8Y9Y - chains Y and E of the 4 polymer chains in the assembly; structure by electron microscopy, 3.29 A resolution.

[Chain Y]
Molecule: Protein translocase subunit SecY
Source organism: Geobacillus thermodenitrificans NG80-2
Reference sequence: A4IJK8 (A4IJK8_GEOTN); numbering as in UniProt (aligned over 1-430)
Chain sequence (430 residues; numbered 1 to 430; the number before each row is that of its first residue):
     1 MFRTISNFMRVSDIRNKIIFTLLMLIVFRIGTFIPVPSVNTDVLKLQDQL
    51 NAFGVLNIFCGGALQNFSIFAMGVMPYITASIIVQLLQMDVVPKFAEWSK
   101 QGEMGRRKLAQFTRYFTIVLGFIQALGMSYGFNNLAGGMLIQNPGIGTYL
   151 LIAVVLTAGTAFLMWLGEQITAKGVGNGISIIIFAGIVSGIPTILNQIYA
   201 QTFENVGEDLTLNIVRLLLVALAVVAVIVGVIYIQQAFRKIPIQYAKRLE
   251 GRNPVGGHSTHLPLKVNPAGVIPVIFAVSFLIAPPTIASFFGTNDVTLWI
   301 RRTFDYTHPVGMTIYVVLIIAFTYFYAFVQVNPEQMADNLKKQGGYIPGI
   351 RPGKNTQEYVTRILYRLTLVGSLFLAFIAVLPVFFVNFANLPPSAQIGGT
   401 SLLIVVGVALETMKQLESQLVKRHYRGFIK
Disordered / not traced: 1, 49-59, 203-211
Differences from the reference sequence: engineered mutation Cys60 (Gly in A4IJK8), Thr202 (Gln in A4IJK8), Thr211 (Phe in A4IJK8), Asn213 (Arg in A4IJK8)

[Chain E]
Molecule: Protein translocase subunit SecE
Source organism: Geobacillus thermodenitrificans NG80-2
Reference sequence: A4IJH4 (A4IJH4_GEOTN); numbering as in UniProt (aligned over 1-60)
Chain sequence (70 residues; each row starts with the number of its first residue):
     1 MQRVTNFFKEVVRELKKVSWPNRKELVNYTAVVLATVAFFTVFFAVIDLG
    51 ISQLIRLVFEGGHHHHHHHH
Disordered / not traced: 1, 60-70
Differences from the reference sequence: expression tag (61-70)

[How chain Y and chain E interact]
Residue-residue contacts (54; chain Y residue first):
  Leu22(Y) with Phe39(E), hydrophobic
  Leu25(Y) with Phe40(E), hydrophobic
  Ile26(Y) with Phe43(E), hydrophobic; Ile47(E), hydrophobic
  Arg29(Y) with Phe44(E); Ile47(E); Asp48(E), salt bridge
  Ile30(Y) with Ile51(E), hydrophobic
  Phe33(Y) with Ile51(E), hydrophobic
  Ala185(Y) with Phe44(E)
  Val188(Y) with Phe40(E), hydrophobic; Phe44(E), hydrophobic
  Ser189(Y) with Phe44(E)
  Ile191(Y) with Thr41(E)
  Pro192(Y) with Thr41(E)
  Leu195(Y) with Thr41(E)
  Val225(Y) with Leu34(E), hydrophobic
  Ile228(Y) with Val33(E), hydrophobic; Leu34(E), hydrophobic
  Val229(Y) with Leu26(E), hydrophobic; Thr30(E)
  Ile232(Y) with Leu26(E), hydrophobic; Tyr29(E), hydrophobic; Val33(E), hydrophobic
  Tyr233(Y) with Trp20(E); Pro21(E); Leu26(E), hydrophobic
  Ile234(Y) with Trp20(E), hydrophobic
  Gln236(Y) with Pro21(E); Tyr29(E)
  Ala237(Y) with Val18(E), hydrophobic; Ser19(E); Trp20(E), hydrophobic
  Phe238(Y) with Val18(E); Ser19(E), hydrogen bond (backbone-side chain)
  Arg239(Y) with Glu14(E), salt bridge; Lys17(E)
  Lys240(Y) with Ser19(E)
  Val266(Y) with Val18(E), hydrophobic
  Ile363(Y) with Glu14(E)
  Arg366(Y) with Glu10(E), salt bridge; Val11(E); Glu14(E)
  Leu367(Y) with Glu14(E); Val18(E), hydrophobic
  Leu369(Y) with Phe7(E), hydrophobic; Val11(E), hydrophobic
  Val370(Y) with Val11(E), hydrophobic; Leu15(E), hydrophobic
  Val405(Y) with Val37(E), hydrophobic
  Leu410(Y) with Val33(E), hydrophobic
  Met413(Y) with Tyr29(E), hydrophobic; Val32(E), hydrophobic
  Lys414(Y) with Tyr29(E)
Other interface residues (no listed pair), chain Y (37 interface residues in all): Phe184, Tyr365, Val406, Ala409
Other interface residues (no listed pair), chain E (29 interface residues in all): Phe8, Thr36, Ala45, Ser52

[Summary]
Chain Y and chain E form an interface of 37 and 29 residues respectively, with 1 hydrogen bond and 3 salt
bridges. Polar contacts include Arg29(Y)-Asp48(E), Arg239(Y)-Glu14(E) and Arg366(Y)-Glu10(E).
Here chain Y is Protein translocase subunit SecY and chain E is Protein translocase subunit SecE, both from
Geobacillus thermodenitrificans NG80-2. Entry 8Y9Y (Structure of the SecA-SecY complex with the substrate
FtsQ-LacY(+1C)) was determined by electron microscopy, deposited together with 8Y9Z, 8YA0, 8YA2, 8YA3 and
8YAS.
